PDB entry 8HIX | electron microscopy, 3.12 A resolution | chains A and R of the 5 polymer chains in the assembly

[Chain A]
Molecule: Guanine nucleotide-binding protein G(s) subunit alpha isoforms short
Organism: Homo sapiens
UniProt: P63092 (GNAS2_HUMAN); numbering as in UniProt; present here: 5-63, 204-254, 265-394
Amino-acid sequence (249 residues; each row starts with the number of its first residue; note: 141 numbers in that range are skipped by the numbering (no residue carries them; nothing is unmodelled there)):
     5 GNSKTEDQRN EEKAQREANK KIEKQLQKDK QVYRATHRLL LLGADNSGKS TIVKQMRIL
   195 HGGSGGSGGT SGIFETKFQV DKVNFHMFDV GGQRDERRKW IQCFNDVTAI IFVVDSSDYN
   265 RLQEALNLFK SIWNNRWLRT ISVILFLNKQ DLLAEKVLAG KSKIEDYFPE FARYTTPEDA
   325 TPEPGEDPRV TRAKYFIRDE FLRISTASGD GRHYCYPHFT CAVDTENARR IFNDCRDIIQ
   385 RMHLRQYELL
Disordered / not traced: 5-8, 195-200
Sequence notes: engineered mutation D49 (Gly in P63092), N50 (Glu in P63092), D249 (Ala in P63092), D252 (Ser in P63092), A372 (Ile in P63092), I375 (Val in P63092); linker (196-203)

[Chain R]
Molecule: Probable G-protein coupled receptor 21
Organism: Homo sapiens
UniProt: Q99679 (GPR21_HUMAN); residue numbers follow UniProt; this construct covers 1-327
Amino-acid sequence (336 residues; numbered 1 to 336; the number before each row is that of its first residue):
     1 MNSTLDGNQS SHPFCLLAFG YLETVNFCLL EVLIIVFLTV LIISGNIIVI FVFHCAPLLN
    61 HHTTSYFIQT MAYADLFVGV SCVVPSLSLL HHPLPVEESL TCQIFGFVVS VLKSVSMWSL
   121 ACISIDRYIA ITKPLTYNTL VTPWRLRLCI FLIWLYSTLV FLPSFFHWGK PGYHGDVFQW
   181 CAESWHTDSY FTLFIVMMLY APAALIVCFT YFNIFRICQQ HTKDISERQA RFSSQSGETG
   241 EVQACPDKRY AMVLFRITSV FYILWLPYII YFLLESSTGH SNRFASFLTT WLAISNSFCN
   301 PVIYALSDST FQRGLKRLSG AMCTSCAEFL EVLFQG
Disordered / not traced: 1-24, 235-251, 325-336
Sequence notes: conflict W118 (Ala in Q99679), P301 (Cys in Q99679), A305 (Ser in Q99679), D308 (Asn in Q99679), T310 (Val in Q99679); expression tag (328-336)
UniProt features mapped onto this chain:
  - glycosylation (N-linked (GlcNAc...) asparagine): N2, N8
Cystine bridges: C102-C181
From the paper describing this entry:
  - contacts within the chain: F27-F284 (pi stacking), E31-R283 (salt bridge), K170-D176 (salt bridge), H174-Y268 (pi stacking), F105-F178 (pi stacking)
  - mutagenesis - K170E, C181A: decreased signaling in response to Gs
  - mutagenesis - P246A: decreased signaling
  - mutagenesis - S86T/V109I/V177I/Q179E/R283P: unchanged signaling
  - conformationally variable residues (order/disorder transition): S233 to L254
  - mutagenesis - K170E, C181A: decreased signaling in response to G15

[Interface between chain A and chain R]
Residue-residue contacts (37):
  R38(A) - N138(R)
  H41(A) - L135(R)
  V217(A) - L135(R)  hydrophobic
  V217(A) - T136(R)
  P321(A) - R231(R)
  E322(A) - R231(R)
  D343(A) - F232(R)
  L346(A) - F232(R)  hydrophobic
  R347(A) - F232(R)
  T350(A) - R228(R)
  T350(A) - Q229(R)
  T350(A) - F232(R)
  Y358(A) - I225(R)
  C359(A) - R228(R)  hydrogen bond (backbone-side chain)
  P361(A) - R228(R)
  F376(A) - L135(R)  hydrophobic
  C379(A) - L135(R)
  R380(A) - P134(R)
  D381(A) - H221(R)  salt bridge
  I383(A) - P134(R)
  I383(A) - L135(R)  hydrophobic
  Q384(A) - I131(R)  hydrogen bond (side chain-backbone)
  Q384(A) - H221(R)  hydrogen bond
  R385(A) - H221(R)
  R385(A) - D224(R)  salt bridge
  R385(A) - I225(R)
  H387(A) - A130(R)  hydrogen bond (side chain-backbone)
  L388(A) - I131(R)  hydrophobic
  L388(A) - I217(R)  hydrophobic
  L388(A) - C218(R)  hydrophobic
  L388(A) - H221(R)
  Y391(A) - R127(R)
  Y391(A) - I131(R)
  Y391(A) - I214(R)  hydrophobic
  Y391(A) - M252(R)  hydrogen bond (backbone-backbone)
  L393(A) - C218(R)  hydrophobic
  L393(A) - M252(R)  hydrophobic
Also at the interface, not in a pair above, chain A (25 interface residues in all): Q35, F219
Also at the interface, not in a pair above, chain R (20 interface residues in all): F215, T222

[Overview]
Chain A and chain R form an interface of 25 and 20 residues respectively, with 5 hydrogen bonds and 2 salt
bridges. Polar contacts include D381(A)-H221(R), R385(A)-D224(R) and C359(A)-R228(R). From the paper: K170E
and C181A of chain R reduce signaling in response to Gs; conformational variability at S233(R); 4
substitutions were tested in all.
Here chain A is Guanine nucleotide-binding protein G(s) subunit alpha isoforms short and chain R is Probable
G-protein coupled receptor 21, both from Homo sapiens. Entry 8HIX (Cryo-EM structure of GPR21_m5_Gs) was
determined by electron microscopy (same publication as 8HJ1, 8HJ0 and 8HJ2).
